PDB entry 4BAC | X-ray diffraction, 3.26 A resolution | chains A and D of the 5 polymer chains in the assembly

[Chain A]
Molecule: Integrase
Organism: Human spumaretrovirus
Notes: EC 2.7.7.49, 2.7.7.7, 3.1.26.13
UniProt: P14350 (POL_FOAMV); residues 1-392 here correspond to UniProt positions 752-1143 (UniProt number = residue number + 751)
Chain sequence (396 residues; numbered -3 to 392; the number before each row is that of its first residue; numbers below 1 keep their minus sign (Gly-3 is residue -3)):
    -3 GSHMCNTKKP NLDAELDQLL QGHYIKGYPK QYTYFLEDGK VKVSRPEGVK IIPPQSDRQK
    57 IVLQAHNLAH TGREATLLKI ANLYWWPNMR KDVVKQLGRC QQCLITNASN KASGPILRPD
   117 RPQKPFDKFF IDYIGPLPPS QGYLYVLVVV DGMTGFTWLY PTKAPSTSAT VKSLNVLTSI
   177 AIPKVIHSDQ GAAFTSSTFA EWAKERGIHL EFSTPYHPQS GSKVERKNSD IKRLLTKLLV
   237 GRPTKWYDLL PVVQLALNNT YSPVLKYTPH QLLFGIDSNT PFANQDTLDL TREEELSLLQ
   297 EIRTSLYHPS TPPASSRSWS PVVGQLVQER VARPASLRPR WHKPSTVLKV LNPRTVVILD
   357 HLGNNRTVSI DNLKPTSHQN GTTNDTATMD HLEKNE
Not modelled in the structure: -3 to 7, 376-392
Differences from the reference sequence: expression tag (-3 to 0)
Metal / ion sites: Zn2+: His62, His66, Cys96, Cys99; Mg2+: Asp128 (shared with 1 residue of chain E)
Curated features (UniProtKB/Swiss-Prot):
  - binding site (Mg(2+)): Asp123, Asp185

[Chain D]
Molecule: 38-nt DNA strand
Sequence (38 nucleotides; each row starts with the number of its first residue):
     1 TACAAAATTC CATGACAGTA CGATCCGTCT TGACTCCT
Not modelled in the structure: 34-38

[How chain A and chain D interact]
Residue-residue contacts (13):
  Gly131(A) - DG18(D)  phosphate contact
  Pro132(A) - DG18(D)  sugar contact
  Pro132(A) - DT19(D)  sugar contact
  Pro214(A) - DA17(D)  base contact
  Gln215(A) - DA17(D)  base contact
  Glu221(A) - DC16(D)  sugar contact
  Glu221(A) - DA17(D)  sugar contact
  Arg222(A) - DG14(D)  base contact
  Arg222(A) - DA15(D)  base contact
  Ser225(A) - DC16(D)  sugar contact
  Lys228(A) - DA17(D)  salt bridge to the phosphate
  Lys228(A) - DT19(D)  salt bridge to the phosphate
  Lys262(A) - DT9(D)  salt bridge to the phosphate
Also at the interface, not in a pair above, chain A (10 interface residues in all): Asn224
Also at the interface, not in a pair above, chain D (8 interface residues in all): DA20

[In short]
The interface between chain A and chain D involves 10 residues on one side and 8 on the other; the contacts
include 3 salt bridges. Polar contacts include Lys228(A)-DA17(D), Lys228(A)-DT19(D) and Lys262(A)-DT9(D). From
UniProt: Mg2+-binding residues Asp123(A) and Asp185(A) on chain A.
Chain A is Integrase (Human spumaretrovirus) and chain D is a 38-nt DNA strand; the structure, prototype foamy
virus strand transfer complexes on product DNA, was determined by X-ray diffraction.
